PDB entry 7BU9 | X-ray diffraction, 3.50 A resolution | chains A and B

Chain A:
Protein: Spindlin-1
From: Homo sapiens
UniProt: Q9Y657 (SPIN1_HUMAN); residue numbers follow UniProt; this construct covers 45-262
Amino-acid sequence (220 residues; each row starts with the number of its first residue):
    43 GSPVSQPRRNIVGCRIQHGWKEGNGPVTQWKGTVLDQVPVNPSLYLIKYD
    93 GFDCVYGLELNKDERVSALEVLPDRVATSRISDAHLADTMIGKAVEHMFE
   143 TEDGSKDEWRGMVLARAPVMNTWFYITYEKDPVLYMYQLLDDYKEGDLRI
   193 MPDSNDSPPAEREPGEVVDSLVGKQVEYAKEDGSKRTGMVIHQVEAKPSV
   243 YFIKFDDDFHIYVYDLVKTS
Disordered / not traced: 43-45, 196-205, 260-262
Differences from the reference sequence: expression tag (43-44)
Curated features (UniProtKB/Swiss-Prot):
  - region (Histone H3K4me3 and H3R8me2a binding): Gly93 to Tyr98, Glu142, Asp250 to His252
  - site (Histone H3K4me3 and H3R8me2a binding): Asp173, Gln180, Asp184
  - modified residue (Phosphoserine): Ser109, Ser124, Ser199
  - mutagenesis: Trp62 (W62A: Decreased binding to histone H3 trimethylated at both 'Lys-4' and 'Lys-9' (H3K4me3K9me3)), Trp72 (W72A/R: Impaired binding to histone H3K4me3 and H3R8me2a and impaired ability to activate the Wnt signaling pathway ...), Tyr91 (Y91A: Decreased binding to histone H3 trimethylated at both 'Lys-4' and 'Lys-9' (H3K4me3K9me3)), Tyr98 (Y98A: Decreased binding to histone H3 trimethylated at both 'Lys-4' and 'Lys-9' (H3K4me3K9me3) ...), Ser109 (S109A: Impaired phosphorylation), Ser124 (S124A: Impaired phosphorylation), Phe141 (F141A: Impaired binding to histone H3K4me3 and H3R8me2a and impaired ability to activate the Wnt signaling pathway. Impaired ability to activate expression of pre-rRNA ...), Glu142 (E142A: Impaired binding to histone H3K4me3 and H3R8me2a), Tyr170 (Y170A: Impaired binding to histone H3K4me3 and H3R8me2a and impaired ability to activate the Wnt signaling pathway. Impaired ability to activate expression of pre-rRNA), Tyr177 (Y177A: Impaired binding to histone H3K4me3 and H3R8me2a), Asp184 (D184A/R: Impaired binding to histone H3K4me3 and H3R8me2a), Asp189 (D189A/R: Impaired binding to histone H3K4me3), 1 further mutagenesis entry in UniProt
What the authors report for this chain:
  - mutagenesis - Y98R: decreased localization to these two regions

Chain B:
Protein: H3(K4me3-K9me2) peptide
UniProt: Q71DI3 (H32_HUMAN); residues 1-15 here correspond to UniProt positions 2-16 (UniProt number = residue number + 1)
Amino-acid sequence (15 residues; numbered 1 to 15; the number before each row is that of its first residue):
     1 ARTKQTARKSTGGKA
Disordered / not traced: 10-15
Modified positions: Lys4 (N-trimethyllysine; M3L); Lys9 (N-dimethyl-lysine; MLY)
Curated features (UniProtKB/Swiss-Prot):
  - modified residue: Arg2 (Asymmetric dimethylarginine), Thr3 (Phosphothreonine), Lys4 (Allysine), Gln5 (5-glutamyl dopamine), Thr6 (Phosphothreonine), Arg8 (Citrulline), Lys9 (N6,N6,N6-trimethyllysine), Ser10 (ADP-ribosylserine), Thr11 (Phosphothreonine), Lys14 (N6-(2-hydroxyisobutyryl)lysine)

Chain A / chain B interface:
Contacting residue pairs (30; chain A residue first):
  Trp62(A) with Lys9(B)
  Trp72(A) with Lys9(B)
  Tyr91(A) with Lys9(B)
  Gly93(A) with Thr6(B)
  Phe94(A) with Thr6(B); Ala7(B); Arg8(B); Lys9(B)
  Asp95(A) with Arg2(B), salt bridge; Thr6(B), hydrogen bond; Ala7(B)
  Cys96(A) with Ala7(B), hydrogen bond (backbone-backbone)
  Tyr98(A) with Arg8(B); Lys9(B)
  Phe141(A) with Arg2(B); Lys4(B)
  Glu142(A) with Arg2(B), hydrogen bond (backbone-backbone); Thr3(B)
  Glu144(A) with Gln5(B)
  Trp151(A) with Lys4(B)
  Asp173(A) with Lys4(B); Arg8(B), salt bridge
  Tyr177(A) with Lys4(B); Arg8(B)
  Tyr179(A) with Arg2(B); Lys4(B)
  Asp184(A) with Arg2(B), salt bridge
  Asp189(A) with Ala1(B), hydrogen bond (side chain-backbone)
  Phe251(A) with Lys9(B)
  His252(A) with Arg8(B)
Other interface residues (no listed pair), chain A (24 interface residues in all): Leu100, Met140, Trp165, Tyr170, Gln180

Summary:
Chain A and chain B form an interface of 24 and 9 residues respectively, with 4 hydrogen bonds and 3 salt
bridges. Among the polar pairs are Asp95(A)-Arg2(B), Asp173(A)-Arg8(B) and Asp184(A)-Arg2(B). From UniProt: 13
mutagenesis sites on chain A. From the paper: Y98R of chain A reduces localization to these two regions.
Chain A is Spindlin-1 (Homo sapiens) and chain B is H3(K4me3-K9me2) peptide; the structure, Crystal Structure
of Spindlin1-H3(K4me3-K9me2) complex, was determined by X-ray diffraction together with 7BQZ from the same
study.
